Entry 7UYZ (X-ray diffraction, 2.49 A resolution); this record covers chains A and I of the 6 polymer chains in the assembly.

# Chain A
Name: Cyclic GMP-AMP synthase
Organism: Mus musculus
Notes: EC 2.7.7.86
Reference sequence: Q8C6L5 (CGAS_MOUSE); numbering as in UniProt (aligned over 147-507)
Chain sequence (364 residues; each row starts with the number of its first residue):
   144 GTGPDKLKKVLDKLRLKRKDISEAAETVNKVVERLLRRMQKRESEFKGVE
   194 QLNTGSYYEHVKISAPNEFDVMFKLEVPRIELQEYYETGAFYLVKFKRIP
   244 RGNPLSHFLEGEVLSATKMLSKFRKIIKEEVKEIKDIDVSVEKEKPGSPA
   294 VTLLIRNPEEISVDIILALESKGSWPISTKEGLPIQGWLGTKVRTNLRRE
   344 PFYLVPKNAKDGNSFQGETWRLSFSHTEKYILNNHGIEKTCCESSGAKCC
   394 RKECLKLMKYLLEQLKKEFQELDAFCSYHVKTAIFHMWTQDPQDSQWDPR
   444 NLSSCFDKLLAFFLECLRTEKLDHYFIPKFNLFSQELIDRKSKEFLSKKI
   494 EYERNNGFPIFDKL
Disordered / not traced: 144-148, 240-244, 507
Construct notes: expression tag (144-146)
Ion coordination: Mg2+ site 1: Glu211, Asp213 (together with GTP); Mg2+ site 2: Glu211, Asp213, Asp307 (together with GTP); Zn2+: His378, Cys384, Cys385, Cys392
Residues lining bound ligands: guanosine-5'-monophosphate / GTP: Gly198, Ser199, Lys205, Glu211, Asp213, Lys288, Gly290, Asp307, Arg364, Lys402, Glu406, Lys409, Phe418, Cys419, Ser420, Tyr421, Lys424, His467
Swiss-Prot annotation at these positions:
  - region: Lys372 to Lys395 (DNA-binding)
  - motif: Leu154 to Leu159 (Nuclear export signal), Asp281 to Ser291 (Nuclear localization signal)
  - binding site (GTP): Thr197, Asp307, Arg364 to Glu371
  - binding site (ATP): Ser199, Glu371, Lys402, Ser420 to Lys424
  - binding site (Mg(2+)): Glu211, Asp213, Asp307
  - binding site (2',3'-cGAMP): Asp213, Gly290, Asp307, Lys350, Arg364 to Ser366
  - binding site (Zn(2+)): His378, Cys384, Cys385, Cys392
  - site: Arg241 (Arginine-anchor), Asp307, Ile308 (Cleavage)
  - modified residue: Lys156 (N6-lactoyllysine), Glu176 (PolyADP-ribosyl glutamic acid), Ser199 (Phosphoserine), Tyr201 (Phosphotyrosine), Glu272 (5-glutamyl polyglutamate), Ser291 (Phosphoserine), Glu302 (5-glutamyl glutamate), Lys372 (N6-acetyllysine), Lys382 (N6-acetyllysine), Lys402 (N6-acetyllysine), Ser420 (Phosphoserine), Lys491 (N6-methyllysine)
  - lipidation (S-palmitoyl cysteine): Cys392, Cys393, Cys459
  - cross-link (Glycyl lysine isopeptide (Lys-Gly)): Lys217 (interchain with G-Cter in SUMO), Lys271 (interchain with G-Cter in ubiquitin), Lys335 (interchain with G-Cter in SUMO), Lys372 (interchain with G-Cter in SUMO), Lys382 (interchain with G-Cter in SUMO), Lys399 (interchain with G-Cter in ubiquitin), Lys402 (interchain with G-Cter in ubiquitin), Lys409 (interchain with G-Cter in ubiquitin), Lys410 (interchain with G-Cter in ubiquitin), Lys464 (interchain with G-Cter in SUMO)
What the authors report for this chain:
  - mutagenesis - E211Q/D213N: abolished catalytic activity
  - specificity-determining residues: His467 (proposed by the authors, not directly observed)
  - mutagenesis - R364A (33-fold), H467A: decreased catalytic activity on ATP/GTP
  - mutagenesis - H467A (2-fold): increased catalytic activity on GTP/GTP
  - specificity-determining residues: Ile309, Arg364
  - mutagenesis - R364A (10-fold): decreased catalytic activity on GTP/GTP
  - mutagenesis - R364A (4-fold): increased catalytic activity on ATP/ATP

# Chain I
Molecule: Palindromic DNA18
Organism: DNA molecule
Sequence (18 nucleotides; numbered 1 to 18; the number before each row is that of its first residue):
     1 ATCTGTACATGTACAGAT

# Interface between chain A and chain I
Residue-residue contacts (5):
  Thr334(A) - DA9(I)  phosphate contact
  Lys335(A) - DA9(I)  phosphate contact
  Lys335(A) - DT10(I)  salt bridge to the phosphate
  Thr338(A) - DC8(I)  hydrogen bond to the phosphate
  Thr338(A) - DA9(I)  hydrogen bond to the phosphate
Also at the interface, not in a pair above, chain A (5 interface residues in all): Arg341, Arg342
Also at the interface, not in a pair above, chain I (4 interface residues in all): DA7

# In short
5 residues of chain A and 4 residues of chain I are in contact; the contacts include 2 hydrogen bonds and 1
salt bridge. Polar pairs include Thr338(A)-DC8(I), Thr338(A)-DA9(I) and Lys335(A)-DT10(I). The paper reports
that R364A and H467A of chain A reduce catalytic activity on ATP/GTP; specificity determinants His467(A),
Ile309(A) and Arg364(A).
Here chain A is Cyclic GMP-AMP synthase (Mus musculus) and chain I is Palindromic DNA18 (DNA molecule). Entry
7UYZ (Structure of Ternary Complex of cGAS with dsDNA and Bound 5 -pppG(2 ,5 )pG) was determined by X-ray
diffraction together with 7UUX, 7UXW, 7UYQ, 7UZR, 7V0W, 8EAE and 14 further entries from the same study.
